PDB entry 4F3L | X-ray diffraction, 2.27 A resolution | chains B and A

== Chain B ==
Protein: BMAL1b
Source organism: Mus musculus
UniProt: Q6F6D6 (Q6F6D6_MOUSE); numbering as in UniProt (aligned over 62-447)
Chain sequence (387 residues; numbered 61 to 447; the number before each row is that of its first residue):
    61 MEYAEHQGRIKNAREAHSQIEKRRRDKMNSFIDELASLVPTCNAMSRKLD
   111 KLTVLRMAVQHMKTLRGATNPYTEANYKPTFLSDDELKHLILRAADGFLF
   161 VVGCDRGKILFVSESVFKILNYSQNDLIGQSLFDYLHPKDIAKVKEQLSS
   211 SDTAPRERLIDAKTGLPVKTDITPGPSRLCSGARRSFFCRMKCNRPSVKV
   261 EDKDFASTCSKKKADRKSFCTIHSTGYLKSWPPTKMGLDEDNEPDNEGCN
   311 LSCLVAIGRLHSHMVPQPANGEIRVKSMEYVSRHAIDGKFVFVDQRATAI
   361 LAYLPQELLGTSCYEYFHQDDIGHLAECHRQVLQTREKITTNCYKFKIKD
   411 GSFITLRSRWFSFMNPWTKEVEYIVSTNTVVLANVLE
Unresolved in the structure: 61-70, 129-134, 212-237, 257-275, 291-309, 443-447
Construct notes: expression tag (61)
What the authors report for this chain:
  - mutagenesis - L95E, L115E: abolished signaling with Circadian locomoter output cycles protein kaput (chain A)
  - mutagenesis - L150E: unchanged binding to Circadian locomoter output cycles protein kaput (chain A)
  - mutagenesis - L150E: unchanged signaling with Circadian locomoter output cycles protein kaput (chain A)
  - mutagenesis - I317D, F423R: decreased signaling with Circadian locomoter output cycles protein kaput (chain A)

== Chain A ==
Protein: Circadian locomoter output cycles protein kaput
Source organism: Mus musculus
Notes: EC 2.3.1.48
UniProt: O08785 (CLOCK_MOUSE); numbering as in UniProt (aligned over 26-384)
Chain sequence (361 residues; each row starts with the number of its first residue):
    24 GAVEEDDKDKAKRVSRNKSEKKRRDQFNVLIKELGSMLPGNARKMDKSTV
    74 LQKSIDFLRKHKETTAQSDASEIRQDWKPTFLSNEEFTQLMLEALDGFFL
   124 AIMTDGSIIYVSESVTSLLEHLPSDLVDQSIFNFIPEGEHSEVYKILSTH
   174 LLESDSLTPEYLKSKNQLEFCCHMLRGTIDPKEPSTYEYVRFIGNFKSLT
   224 SVSTSTHNGFEGTIQRTHRPSYEDRVCFVATVRLATPQFIKEMCTVEEPN
   274 EEFTSRHSLEWKFLFLDHRAPPIIGYLPFEVLGTSGYDYYHVDDLENLAK
   324 CHEHLMQYGKGKSCYYRFLTKGQQWIWLQTHYYITYHQWNSRPEFIVCTH
   374 TVVSYAEVRAE
Unresolved in the structure: 24-41, 224-247
Construct notes: expression tag (24-25)
UniProt features mapped onto this chain:
  - motif: Asp-32 to Arg-47 (Nuclear localization signal)
  - site: Arg-39 (Interaction with E-box DNA), Glu-43 (Interaction with E-box DNA), Arg-47 (Interaction with E-box DNA), His-84 (Important for interaction with BMAL1)
  - modified residue (Phosphoserine): Ser-38, Ser-42
  - cross-link: Lys-67 (Glycyl lysine isopeptide (Lys-Gly) (interchain with G-Cter in SUMO1))
  - mutagenesis: Ser-38 (S38D: Significant decrease in transcriptional activation by the CLOCK-BMAL1 heterodimer ...), Ser-42 (S42D: Significant decrease in transcriptional activation by the CLOCK-BMAL1 heterodimer ...), Leu-57 (L57E: Reduced BMAL1 binding. Abolishes transcriptional activation by the CLOCK-BMAL1 heterodimer. Abolishes regulation of circadian clock), Lys-67 (K67R: Decrease in sumoylation and its transcriptional activity. Abolishes sumoylation and interaction with ESR1 and decrease in its transcriptional activity; when associated with R-851), Leu-74 (L74E: Reduced BMAL1 binding. Abolishes transcriptional activation by the CLOCK-BMAL1 heterodimer), Trp-284 (W284A: Reduced BMAL1 binding. Slightly reduced transcriptional activation by the CLOCK-BMAL1 heterodimer)
What the authors report for this chain:
  - mutagenesis - L57E, L74E: abolished signaling with BMAL1b (chain B)
  - mutagenesis - L113E, F122D: unchanged binding to BMAL1b (chain B)
  - mutagenesis - L113E, F122D: unchanged signaling with BMAL1b (chain B)
  - mutagenesis - W284A, V315R: decreased signaling with BMAL1b (chain B)

== Chain B / chain A interface ==
Contacting residue pairs (180):
  Lys-87(B) with Ser-71(A), hydrogen bond
  Met-88(B) with Leu-74(A), hydrophobic
  Phe-91(B) with Ser-71(A); Leu-74(A), hydrophobic; Gln-75(A); Ile-78(A)
  Glu-94(B) with Ile-78(A); Arg-82(A), salt bridge
  Leu-95(B) with Leu-81(A), hydrophobic
  Ser-97(B) with Lys-85(A)
  Leu-98(B) with Ile-78(A); Leu-81(A), hydrophobic; Lys-85(A), hydrogen bond (backbone-side chain)
  Asp-110(B) with Arg-46(A), salt bridge
  Leu-112(B) with Arg-46(A); Gln-49(A); Phe-50(A), hydrophobic; Leu-53(A)
  Leu-115(B) with Phe-50(A), hydrophobic; Leu-53(A), hydrophobic; Ile-54(A), hydrophobic
  Arg-116(B) with Gln-49(A); Leu-53(A)
  Val-119(B) with Leu-53(A); Glu-56(A); Leu-57(A), hydrophobic; Met-60(A)
  His-121(B) with Leu-81(A)
  Met-122(B) with Leu-57(A), hydrophobic; Met-60(A); Phe-80(A), hydrophobic
  Lys-123(B) with Glu-56(A), salt bridge; Met-60(A)
  Leu-125(B) with Phe-80(A), hydrophobic; Leu-81(A), hydrophobic; His-84(A)
  Arg-126(B) with Met-60(A), hydrogen bond (side chain-backbone); Pro-62(A); Phe-80(A)
  Ala-135(B) with Tyr-133(A), hydrophobic
  Tyr-137(B) with Glu-108(A); Phe-122(A); Tyr-133(A), hydrogen bond (backbone-side chain)
  Lys-138(B) with Tyr-133(A), hydrogen bond (backbone-side chain)
  Pro-139(B) with Tyr-133(A)
  Phe-141(B) with Ala-124(A), hydrophobic; Lys-220(A)
  Leu-142(B) with Lys-220(A); Val-252(A), hydrophobic
  Asp-145(B) with His-84(A), salt bridge; Tyr-184(A), hydrogen bond
  Glu-146(B) with Tyr-184(A); Lys-220(A)
  Leu-147(B) with Phe-122(A), hydrophobic
  Lys-148(B) with Ile-96(A)
  His-149(B) with Ile-96(A); Tyr-184(A); Leu-185(A)
  Leu-150(B) with Phe-122(A), hydrophobic; Asn-218(A); Val-252(A); Ala-253(A), hydrophobic; Thr-254(A), hydrogen bond (backbone-side chain)
  Ile-151(B) with Met-114(A), hydrophobic; Leu-115(A), hydrophobic
  Leu-152(B) with Glu-95(A); Phe-110(A), hydrophobic
  Arg-153(B) with Gln-190(A), hydrogen bond; Leu-191(A); Glu-192(A), salt bridge; Ile-216(A); Gly-217(A), hydrogen bond (side chain-backbone)
  Ala-154(B) with Leu-118(A); Ile-216(A), hydrophobic; Thr-254(A); Arg-256(A), hydrogen bond (backbone-side chain)
  Ala-155(B) with Trp-100(A), hydrophobic; Leu-118(A), hydrophobic
  Asp-156(B) with Trp-100(A); Leu-118(A); Arg-256(A)
  Gly-157(B) with Trp-100(A)
  Phe-158(B) with Trp-100(A), hydrophobic
  Leu-159(B) with Trp-100(A); Pro-102(A); Phe-110(A), hydrophobic
  Phe-171(B) with Asp-99(A); Trp-100(A)
  Ser-173(B) with Asp-99(A); Trp-100(A)
  Glu-174(B) with Gln-98(A); Asp-99(A), hydrogen bond (side chain-backbone)
  Ser-175(B) with Trp-100(A)
  Gln-184(B) with Asp-99(A)
  Glu-206(B) with Lys-344(A), hydrogen bond (backbone-side chain)
  Ser-210(B) with Leu-300(A)
  Ser-211(B) with Pro-294(A); Gly-298(A), hydrogen bond (side chain-backbone)
  Arg-238(B) with Glu-109(A), salt bridge; Gln-112(A)
  Leu-239(B) with Glu-109(A); Gln-112(A); Glu-270(A)
  Cys-240(B) with Glu-270(A); Pro-295(A), hydrogen bond (side chain-backbone)
  Ser-241(B) with Met-266(A); Pro-295(A); Ile-296(A), hydrogen bond (side chain-backbone); Gln-347(A)
  Gly-242(B) with Pro-294(A); Pro-295(A), hydrogen bond (backbone-backbone); Ile-296(A), hydrogen bond (backbone-backbone); Gly-298(A)
  Arg-244(B) with Glu-116(A), salt bridge; Gly-345(A), hydrogen bond (side chain-backbone); Gln-347(A)
  Arg-245(B) with Lys-344(A)
  Ser-246(B) with Gly-345(A); Gln-346(A)
  Phe-248(B) with Phe-262(A), hydrophobic
  His-283(B) with Phe-262(A)
  Thr-285(B) with Leu-113(A)
  Gly-286(B) with Leu-113(A)
  Tyr-287(B) with Gln-112(A), hydrogen bond; Glu-116(A), hydrogen bond
  Lys-289(B) with Phe-104(A); Glu-109(A), salt bridge
  Val-315(B) with Phe-104(A), hydrophobic; Leu-113(A), hydrophobic
  Ile-317(B) with Leu-113(A), hydrophobic; Met-114(A), hydrophobic; Ala-117(A), hydrophobic
  Arg-319(B) with Ala-117(A), hydrogen bond (side chain-backbone); Leu-118(A); Arg-256(A)
  His-321(B) with Pro-260(A); Phe-262(A)
  Gln-327(B) with His-196(A); Tyr-212(A)
  Ile-333(B) with Pro-159(A), hydrophobic; Glu-162(A); His-196(A); Tyr-210(A), hydrophobic
  Arg-334(B) with Ser-208(A); Thr-209(A); Tyr-210(A), hydrogen bond (backbone-backbone)
  Val-335(B) with His-196(A); Thr-209(A); Tyr-210(A)
  Lys-336(B) with Arg-199(A); Thr-209(A); Tyr-210(A), hydrogen bond (backbone-backbone); Glu-211(A)
  Val-341(B) with Val-315(A), hydrophobic
  Arg-343(B) with Asp-311(A), salt bridge
  Asp-354(B) with Ile-263(A)
  Gln-355(B) with Phe-262(A); Gln-346(A)
  Ala-359(B) with Phe-262(A), hydrophobic
  Lys-398(B) with Glu-319(A), salt bridge
  Phe-421(B) with Val-315(A), hydrophobic
  Phe-423(B) with Tyr-310(A), hydrophobic; Leu-318(A), hydrophobic
  Asn-425(B) with Glu-283(A), hydrogen bond (side chain-backbone); Tyr-310(A)
  Pro-426(B) with Tyr-310(A); Glu-326(A); Met-329(A)
  Trp-427(B) with Leu-282(A); Trp-284(A); Tyr-310(A), hydrogen bond; His-325(A); Leu-328(A), hydrophobic; Met-329(A), hydrophobic; Ile-369(A), hydrophobic
  Thr-428(B) with Glu-283(A)
  Glu-432(B) with Ser-308(A)
  Tyr-433(B) with Tyr-310(A), hydrogen bond (side chain-backbone); Asp-311(A), hydrogen bond
  Val-435(B) with Val-315(A), hydrophobic
Interface residues without a listed pair, chain B (98 interface residues in all): Ile-92, Val-99, Ala-118, Gly-127, Asp-144, Val-161, Gln-207, Ser-209, Ser-290, Cys-313, Ala-316, Met-338, Arg-356, Thr-437
Interface residues without a listed pair, chain A (104 interface residues in all): Leu-61, Lys-70, Ser-77, Thr-88, Leu-105, Asn-107, Thr-111, Asp-119, Ile-132, Ser-135, Pro-207, Cys-250, Thr-259, Ile-297, Ala-322, Ile-349
The authors on this interface:
  - specific contacts: Trp-427(B)/Trp-284(A) (pi stacking)
  - interface residues, chain B: Phe-141(B), Leu-142(B), Leu-150(B), Leu-159(B), Thr-285(B), Tyr-287(B), Val-315(B), Ile-317(B), Phe-423(B), Val-435(B)
  - hot spots on chain B (mutagenesis) - L95E, L115E, I317D, F423R/V435R, V435R: decreased binding to Circadian locomoter output cycles protein kaput (chain A)
  - interface residues, chain A: Phe-104(A), Leu-105(A), Leu-113(A), Tyr-310(A), Val-315(A), Leu-318(A)
  - hot spots on chain A (mutagenesis) - L57E, L74E, W284A, V315R: decreased binding to BMAL1b (chain B)

== Overview ==
98 residues of chain B and 104 residues of chain A are in contact, with 27 hydrogen bonds and 10 salt bridges.
Among the polar pairs are Glu-94(B)/Arg-82(A), Asp-110(B)/Arg-46(A) and Lys-123(B)/Glu-56(A). The paper
describes pi stacking between Trp-427(B) and Trp-284(A). From the paper: L95E, L115E and I317D of chain B,
among others, reduce binding to Circadian locomoter output cycles protein kaput (chain A); interface residues
Phe-141(B), Leu-142(B) and Phe-104(A) among others; 13 substitutions were tested in all.
Here chain B is BMAL1b and chain A is Circadian locomoter output cycles protein kaput, both from Mus musculus.
Entry 4F3L (Crystal Structure of the Heterodimeric CLOCK:BMAL1 Transcriptional Activator Complex) was
determined by X-ray diffraction.
